Entry 7Z0O (electron microscopy, 2.80 A resolution); this record covers chains A and B of the 10 polymer chains in the assembly.

== Chain A ==
Molecule: Histone H3
Source organism: Saccharomyces cerevisiae
Reference sequence: P61830 (H3_YEAST); residues 1-136 here = UniProt positions 1-136
Chain sequence (136 residues; each row starts with the number of its first residue):
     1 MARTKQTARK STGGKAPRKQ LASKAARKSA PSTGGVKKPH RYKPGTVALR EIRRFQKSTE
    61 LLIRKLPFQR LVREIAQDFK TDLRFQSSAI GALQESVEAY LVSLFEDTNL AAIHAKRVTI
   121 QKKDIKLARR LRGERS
Disordered / not traced: 1-39, 134-136
Curated features (UniProtKB/Swiss-Prot):
  - modified residue: K5 (N6,N6,N6-trimethyllysine), K10 (N6-acetyllysine), S11 (Phosphoserine), K15 (N6,N6-dimethyllysine), K19 (N6-acetyllysine), K24 (N6-acetyllysine), K28 (N6,N6,N6-trimethyllysine), K37 (N6,N6,N6-trimethyllysine), K38 (N6-acetyllysine), K57 (N6-acetyllysine), K65 (N6-acetyllysine), K80 (N6,N6,N6-trimethyllysine)
  - mutagenesis: S11 (S11A: Impairs histone H3 phosphorylation and reduces transcription of some GCN5 regulated genes), R53 (R53A/K/Q: Lethal), K57 (K57A/Q/R: Increases sensitivity to genotoxic agents inducing DNA breaks during replication), K80 (K80A/P/Q: Compromises telomeric silencing), T119 (T119A/E: Lethal)

== Chain B ==
Molecule: Histone H4
Source organism: Saccharomyces cerevisiae
Reference sequence: P02309 (H4_YEAST); residues 1-103 here = UniProt positions 1-103
Chain sequence (103 residues; each row starts with the number of its first residue):
     1 MSGRGKGGKG LGKGGAKRHR KILRDNIQGI TKPAIRRLAR RGGVKRISGL IYEEVRAVLK
    61 SFLESVIRDS VTYTEHAKRK TVTSLDVVYA LKRQGRTLYG FGG
Disordered / not traced: 1-25, 102-103
Curated features (UniProtKB/Swiss-Prot):
  - DNA-binding region: K17 to K21
  - modified residue: K6 (N6-acetyl-N6-methyllysine), K9 (N6-acetyllysine), K13 (N6-acetyl-N6-methyllysine), K17 (N6-acetyllysine), K32 (N6-succinyllysine), R56 (Omega-N-methylarginine), S61 (Phosphoserine), S65 (Phosphoserine), K78 (N6-succinyllysine), K80 (N6-acetyllysine), K92 (N6-glutaryllysine)
  - mutagenesis: K92 (K92E: Mimics glutarylation; delays in cell proliferation; increased sensitivity to DNA damaging agents; K92Q: Mimics acetylation; does not show increased sensitivity to DNA damaging agents ...)

== How chain A and chain B interact ==
Residue-residue contacts (89; chain A residue first):
  K57(A) - R41(B)
  S58(A) - R41(B)  hydrogen bond (backbone-side chain)
  E60(A) - R41(B)  hydrogen bond (backbone-side chain)
  L62(A) - R37(B)
  L62(A) - L38(B)
  L62(A) - R41(B)
  R64(A) - G29(B)
  R64(A) - I30(B)
  R64(A) - T31(B)  hydrogen bond
  R64(A) - A34(B)
  P67(A) - G29(B)
  F68(A) - L63(B)  hydrophobic
  R70(A) - N26(B)
  L71(A) - N26(B)  hydrogen bond (backbone-side chain)
  L71(A) - I27(B)  hydrophobic
  L71(A) - I30(B)  hydrophobic
  L71(A) - L59(B)  hydrophobic
  L71(A) - K60(B)
  L71(A) - L63(B)  hydrophobic
  E74(A) - N26(B)
  E74(A) - K60(B)  salt bridge
  I75(A) - L63(B)  hydrophobic
  I75(A) - E64(B)
  I75(A) - I67(B)  hydrophobic
  F79(A) - I67(B)  hydrophobic
  F79(A) - R68(B)
  T81(A) - V71(B)
  L83(A) - T74(B)
  L83(A) - E75(B)
  L83(A) - R79(B)
  L83(A) - K80(B)
  L83(A) - T81(B)
  R84(A) - K80(B)
  R84(A) - T81(B)  hydrogen bond (backbone-side chain)
  R84(A) - V82(B)  hydrogen bond (backbone-backbone)
  F85(A) - I67(B)  hydrophobic
  F85(A) - V82(B)  hydrophobic
  Q86(A) - T81(B)
  Q86(A) - V82(B)  hydrogen bond (backbone-backbone)
  S88(A) - S84(B)
  A89(A) - V82(B)
  A89(A) - T83(B)
  A89(A) - S84(B)
  A89(A) - V87(B)
  A92(A) - L98(B)  hydrophobic
  L93(A) - L63(B)  hydrophobic
  L93(A) - V66(B)  hydrophobic
  E95(A) - L98(B)
  E95(A) - Y99(B)
  S96(A) - L91(B)
  S96(A) - L98(B)
  V97(A) - L59(B)  hydrophobic
  V97(A) - L63(B)  hydrophobic
  E98(A) - L38(B)
  Y100(A) - V58(B)  hydrophobic
  Y100(A) - F62(B)  hydrophobic
  Y100(A) - R96(B)
  L101(A) - L38(B)  hydrophobic
  L101(A) - L59(B)  hydrophobic
  V102(A) - L38(B)  hydrophobic
  V102(A) - R41(B)
  V102(A) - G42(B)
  L104(A) - V58(B)  hydrophobic
  F105(A) - I35(B)  hydrophobic
  F105(A) - L38(B)
  F105(A) - A39(B)  hydrophobic
  F105(A) - V44(B)
  F105(A) - V55(B)  hydrophobic
  E106(A) - G42(B)
  N109(A) - G43(B)
  N109(A) - V44(B)
  T119(A) - R46(B)  hydrogen bond (side chain-backbone)
  T119(A) - I47(B)  hydrogen bond (side chain-backbone)
  T119(A) - S48(B)
  I120(A) - V44(B)  hydrophobic
  I120(A) - R46(B)  hydrogen bond (backbone-backbone)
  I120(A) - I47(B)
  I120(A) - S48(B)  hydrogen bond (backbone-backbone)
  I120(A) - I51(B)  hydrophobic
  Q121(A) - S48(B)
  Q121(A) - I51(B)
  K122(A) - L50(B)  hydrogen bond (side chain-backbone)
  K122(A) - I51(B)
  I125(A) - I51(B)  hydrophobic
  I125(A) - E54(B)
  I125(A) - V55(B)  hydrophobic
  K126(A) - E54(B)
  R129(A) - E54(B)  salt bridge
  R129(A) - V58(B)
Also at the interface, not in a pair above, chain A (44 interface residues in all): T59, I63, V72, D82, V118

== Summary ==
The chain A/chain B interface involves 44 residues from each chain, with 12 hydrogen bonds and 2 salt bridges.
Polar contacts include E74(A)-K60(B), R129(A)-E54(B) and S58(A)-R41(B). UniProt lists 5 mutagenesis sites on
chain A; a DNA-binding region and one mutagenesis site on chain B.
Chain A is Histone H3 and chain B is Histone H4, both from Saccharomyces cerevisiae; the structure, Structure
of transcription factor UAF in complex with TBP and 35S rRNA promoter DNA, was determined by electron
microscopy.
